PDB entry 8K1G | X-ray diffraction, 2.09 A resolution | chain A

[Chain A]
Name: Glycerol dehydrogenase
Source organism: Klebsiella pneumoniae
Notes: EC 1.1.1.6
UniProtKB: A6TGD6 (A6TGD6_KLEP7); residues 1-367 here = UniProt positions 1-367
Amino-acid sequence (367 residues; row label = number of the first residue in the row):
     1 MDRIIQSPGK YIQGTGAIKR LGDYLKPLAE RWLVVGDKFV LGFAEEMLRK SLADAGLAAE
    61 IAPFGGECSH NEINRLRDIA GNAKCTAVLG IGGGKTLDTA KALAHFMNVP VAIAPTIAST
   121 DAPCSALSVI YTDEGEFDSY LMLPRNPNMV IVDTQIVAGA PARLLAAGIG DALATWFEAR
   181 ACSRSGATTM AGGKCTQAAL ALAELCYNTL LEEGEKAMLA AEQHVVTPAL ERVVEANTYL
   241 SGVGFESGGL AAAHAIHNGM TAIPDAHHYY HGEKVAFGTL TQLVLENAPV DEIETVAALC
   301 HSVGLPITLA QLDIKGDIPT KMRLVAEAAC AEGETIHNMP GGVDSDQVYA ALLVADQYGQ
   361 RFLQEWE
Ion coordination: Zn2+: His271 (together with 1,2-ethanediol)

[Summary]
Chain A is Glycerol dehydrogenase (Klebsiella pneumoniae); the structure, Crystal structure of ethylene
glycol-bound glycerol dehydrogenase from Klebsiella pneumoniae, was determined by X-ray diffraction together
with 8K1H from the same study.
